PDB entry 1OJ9 | X-ray diffraction, 2.30 A resolution | chains A and B

== Chain A (and B) ==
Protein: Amine oxidase [flavin-containing] B
Organism: Homo sapiens
Notes: EC 1.4.3.4; chain B of this document is another copy of the same molecule, construct and numbering; everything in this record applies to it too
UniProtKB: P27338 (AOFB_HUMAN); residues 2-520 here correspond to UniProt positions 1-519 (UniProt number = residue number - 1)
Sequence (520 residues; numbered 1 to 520; the number before each row is that of its first residue):
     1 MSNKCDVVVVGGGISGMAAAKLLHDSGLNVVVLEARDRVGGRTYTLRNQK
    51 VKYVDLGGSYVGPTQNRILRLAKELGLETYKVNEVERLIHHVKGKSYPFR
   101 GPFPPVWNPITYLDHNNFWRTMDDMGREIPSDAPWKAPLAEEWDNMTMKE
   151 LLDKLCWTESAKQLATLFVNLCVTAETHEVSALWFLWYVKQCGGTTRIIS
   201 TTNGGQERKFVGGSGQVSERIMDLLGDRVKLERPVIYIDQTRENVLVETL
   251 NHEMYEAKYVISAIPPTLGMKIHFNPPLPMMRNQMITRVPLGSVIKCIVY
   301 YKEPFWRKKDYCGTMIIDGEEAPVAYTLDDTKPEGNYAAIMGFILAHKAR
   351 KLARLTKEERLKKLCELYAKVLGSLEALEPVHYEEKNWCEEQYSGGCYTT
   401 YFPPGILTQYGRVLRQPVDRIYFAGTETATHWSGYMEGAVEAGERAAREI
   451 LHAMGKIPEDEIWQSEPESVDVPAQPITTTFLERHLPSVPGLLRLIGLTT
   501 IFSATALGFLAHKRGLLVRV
Unresolved in the structure: 1-2, 502-520 (chain B: 1-2, 497-520)
Covalent attachments: flavin-adenine dinucleotide (FAD) linked to Cys397
Ligand contacts:
  - 1,4-diphenyl-2-butene (1PB): Pro102, Pro104, Trp119, Leu164, Leu167, Phe168, Leu171, Cys172, Ile198, Ile199, Gln206, Ile316, Tyr326, Phe343, Tyr398, Tyr435
  - FAD (flavin-adenine dinucleotide): Val10, Gly11, Gly12, Gly13, Ile14, Ser15, Gly16, Leu33, Glu34, Ala35, Arg36, Gly40, Gly41, Arg42, Thr43, Leu56, Gly57, Gly58, Ser59, Tyr60, Arg233, Pro234, Val235, Ala263, Ile264, Pro265, Leu268, Lys271, Ile272, Val294, Lys296, Phe343, Trp388, Tyr393, Tyr398, Gly425, Thr426, Gly434, Tyr435, Met436, Ala439
From the paper describing this entry:
  - conformationally variable residues (side-chain flip): Ile199
  - binding site for 1,4-diphenyl-2-butene: Ile199, Ile316, Tyr398, Tyr435
  - binding site for flavin-adenine dinucleotide: Lys296

== How chain A and chain B interact ==
Contacting residue pairs (88; chain A residue first):
  Asn145(A) with His178(B), hydrogen bond
  Glu150(A) with Glu150(B)
  His178(A) with Asn145(B), hydrogen bond; Pro404(B); Gly405(B)
  Glu179(A) with Pro404(B)
  Val235(A) with His273(B)
  Ile236(A) with Ile236(B), hydrophobic; His273(B)
  Tyr237(A) with Leu250(B), hydrophobic
  Glu248(A) with His252(B), salt bridge
  Leu250(A) with Tyr237(B), hydrophobic
  His252(A) with Glu248(B), salt bridge; His252(B)
  Thr267(A) with Met270(B)
  Leu268(A) with Met270(B), hydrophobic
  Met270(A) with Thr267(B); Leu268(B), hydrophobic; Met270(B), hydrophobic; Lys271(B), hydrogen bond (backbone-side chain)
  Lys271(A) with Met270(B), hydrogen bond (side chain-backbone); Ile272(B), hydrogen bond (side chain-backbone); His273(B), hydrogen bond (backbone-side chain)
  Ile272(A) with Lys271(B), hydrogen bond (backbone-side chain); Gln392(B)
  His273(A) with Val235(B); Ile236(B); Lys271(B), hydrogen bond (side chain-backbone); Gln392(B); Tyr393(B), hydrogen bond
  Phe274(A) with Gln392(B), hydrogen bond (backbone-side chain)
  Met280(A) with Ala353(B), hydrophobic; Asn387(B); Cys389(B), hydrophobic; Glu390(B)
  Met281(A) with Arg350(B)
  Asn283(A) with Cys389(B), hydrogen bond (side chain-backbone); Glu390(B); Glu391(B), hydrogen bond (side chain-backbone); Gln392(B)
  Gln284(A) with Leu291(B); Gly292(B), hydrogen bond (side chain-backbone); Ser293(B), hydrogen bond; Cys389(B), hydrogen bond; Gly395(B), hydrogen bond (side chain-backbone); Gly396(B)
  Thr287(A) with Thr267(B); Thr287(B); Pro290(B)
  Arg288(A) with Pro290(B); Leu291(B), hydrogen bond (side chain-backbone); Ser293(B), hydrogen bond; Tyr401(B)
  Pro290(A) with Thr287(B); Arg288(B)
  Leu291(A) with Gln284(B); Arg288(B), hydrogen bond (backbone-side chain)
  Gly292(A) with Gln284(B), hydrogen bond (backbone-side chain)
  Ser293(A) with Gln284(B), hydrogen bond; Arg288(B), hydrogen bond; Tyr410(B)
  His347(A) with Gln409(B)
  Arg350(A) with Met281(B); Gln409(B), hydrogen bond; Tyr410(B), hydrogen bond
  Ala353(A) with Met280(B), hydrophobic
  Asn387(A) with Met280(B)
  Cys389(A) with Met280(B), hydrophobic; Asn283(B), hydrogen bond (backbone-side chain); Gln284(B), hydrogen bond
  Glu390(A) with Met280(B); Asn283(B)
  Glu391(A) with Asn283(B), hydrogen bond (backbone-side chain)
  Gln392(A) with Ile272(B); His273(B); Phe274(B), hydrogen bond (side chain-backbone); Asn283(B)
  Tyr393(A) with His273(B), hydrogen bond
  Gly395(A) with Gln284(B), hydrogen bond (backbone-side chain)
  Gly396(A) with Gln284(B)
  Tyr401(A) with Arg288(B)
  Pro404(A) with His178(B); Glu179(B)
  Gly405(A) with His178(B)
  Gln409(A) with His347(B); Arg350(B), hydrogen bond
  Tyr410(A) with Ser293(B), hydrogen bond; Arg350(B), hydrogen bond
Interface residues without a listed pair, chain A (50 interface residues in all): Thr147, Lys149, Pro234, Gly269, Pro277, Val289, Ile406
Interface residues without a listed pair, chain B (50 interface residues in all): Thr147, Lys149, Pro234, Gly269, Pro277, Val289, Ile406

== In short ==
The chain A/chain B interface involves 50 residues from each chain, with 33 hydrogen bonds and 2 salt bridges.
Polar contacts include Glu248(A)-His252(B), Asn145(A)-His178(B) and Met270(A)-Lys271(B). Bound to chain A:
1,4-diphenyl-2-butene. The paper reports a binding site for 1,4-diphenyl-2-butene at Ile199(A), Ile316(A) and
Tyr398(A) among others; a binding site for flavin-adenine dinucleotide at Lys296(A).
Both chains are Amine oxidase [flavin-containing] B (Homo sapiens). Entry 1OJ9 (Human monoamine oxidase B in
complex with 1,4-diphenyl-2-butene) was determined by X-ray diffraction (same publication as 1OJA, 1OJC and
1OJD).
